9J2F - chains C and L of the 54 polymer chains in the assembly; structure by electron microscopy, 2.20 A resolution.

[Chain C]
Molecule: Photosynthetic reaction center cytochrome c subunit
Source organism: Blastochloris tepida
UniProt: A0A348FW74 (A0A348FW74_9HYPH); residues -19 to 334 here correspond to UniProt positions 1-354 (UniProt number = residue number + 20)
Amino-acid sequence (354 residues; each row starts with the number of its first residue; numbers below 1 keep their minus sign (Met-19 is residue -19)):
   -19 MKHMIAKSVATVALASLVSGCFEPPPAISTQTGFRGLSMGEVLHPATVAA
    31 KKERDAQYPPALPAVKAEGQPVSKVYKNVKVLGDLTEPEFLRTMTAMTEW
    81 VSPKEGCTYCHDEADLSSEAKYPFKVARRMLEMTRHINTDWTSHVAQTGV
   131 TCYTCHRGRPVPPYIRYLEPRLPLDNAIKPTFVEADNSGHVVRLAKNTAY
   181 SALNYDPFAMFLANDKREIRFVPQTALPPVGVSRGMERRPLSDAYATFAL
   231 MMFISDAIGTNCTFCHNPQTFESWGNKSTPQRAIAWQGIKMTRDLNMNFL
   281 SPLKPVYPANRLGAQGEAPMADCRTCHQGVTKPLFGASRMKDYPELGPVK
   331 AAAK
Not modelled in the structure: -19 to 0, 332-334
Covalently attached groups: diacyl glycerol (DGA) linked to Cys1; heme c (HEC) linked to Cys87, Cys90, Cys132, Cys242, Cys245, Cys303, Cys306
Metal / ion sites: heme c Fe (4 sites), coordinated by Met74, His91, Met110, His124, His136, Met231, His246, His307; Mg2+: Asp166, Asn167 (shared with 1 residue of chain 9)
Residues lining bound ligands:
  - heme c (HEC), molecule 1: Tyr56, Lys57, Asn58, Val59, Lys60, Val61, Leu62, Phe70, Leu71, Met74, Thr75, Met77, Thr78, Val81, Ser82, Gly86, His91, Leu96, Ser97, Phe104, Ala107, Arg108
  - heme c (HEC), molecule 2: Met77, Val81, Tyr89, Tyr102, Pro103, Val106, Ala107, Met110, Leu111, Met113, Thr114, Ile117, Val130, Thr131, Cys135, His136, Pro140, Val141, Pro142, Ile145, Leu275, Leu280, Tyr287, Arg291, Pro299, Met300, Ala301, Thr305, Leu326
  - heme c (HEC), molecule 3: Ile117, His124, Val125, Ala126, Thr128, Gly129, Val130, Leu192, Ile234, Ile238, Phe244, Gln261, Ile264, Ala265, Gly268, Ile269, Met271, Thr272, Leu275, Asp302, His307, Thr311, Lys312, Pro313
  - heme c (HEC), molecule 4: Glu198, Ile199, Arg200, Phe201, Val202, Thr227, Phe228, Met231, Met232, Ile234, Ser235, Thr240, Asn241, His246, Phe251, Glu252, Trp254, Gln261, Arg262, Ala265, Trp266, Ile269

[Chain L]
Molecule: Reaction center protein L chain
Source organism: Blastochloris tepida
UniProt: A0A348FW72 (A0A348FW72_9HYPH); residues 0-273 here correspond to UniProt positions 1-274 (UniProt number = residue number + 1)
Amino-acid sequence (274 residues; numbered 0 to 273; the number before each row is that of its first residue; numbering starts at 0):
     0 MALLSFERKYRVRGGTLIGGDLFDFWVGPFYVGFFGVSAIFFIFLGVSLI
    50 GYAASQGPSLDPFAISINPPDLKYGFAGAPLLEGGFWQAITVCAIGAFIS
   100 WQLREVEISRKLGMGWHVPIAFGVPIFMFLVLQVFRPILMGGWGFAFPYG
   150 ILSHLDWVNNFGFQYLNWHYNPGHMSSVSFLFANAMALGLHGGLILSVAN
   200 PGDGDKVKTAEHENAYFRDVVGYSIGALAIHRLGLFLASNIFLTGAFGTI
   250 ASGPFWTRGWPEWWGWWLDIPFWS
Not modelled in the structure: 0
Metal / ion sites: Fe ion: His190, His230 (shared with 3 residues of chain M)
Residues lining bound ligands:
  - bacteriochlorophyll b (BCB), molecule 1: Val46, Ile49, Phe97, Phe128, Leu131, Phe146, Ile150, Leu151, His153, Leu154, Trp156, Val157
  - bacteriochlorophyll b (BCB), molecule 2: Phe97, Phe121, Pro124, Ile125, Met127, Phe128, Leu131, Val157, Asn158, Phe160, Gly161, Phe162, Trp167, His168, Asn170, Gly172, His173, Ser176, Val177, Leu180, Phe181, Ile240, Phe241, Gly244, Ala245, Gly247, Thr248
  - bacteriochlorophyll b (BCB), molecule 3: Val157, Phe162, His168, Leu180, Phe181
  - bacteriochlorophyll b (BCB), molecule 4: His168, His173, Met174, Val177, Ser178, Phe179, Phe181, Ala182, Met185, Ala186, Leu232, Phe235, Leu236
  - bacteriopheophytin b (BPB), molecule 1: Phe41, Ile42, Gly45, Val46, Ile49, Ile89, Cys92, Ala93, Ala96, Phe97, Trp100, Glu104, Val117, Ala120, Phe121, Val123, Pro124, Phe128, Phe146, Tyr148, Gly149, Ile150, His153, Ala237, Ser238, Phe241
  - bacteriopheophytin b (BPB), molecule 2: Phe181, Ala184, Met185, Leu189, Phe216, Val219, Val220
  - diacyl glycerol (DGA): Pro171, Gly172, Ser175, Thr243, Phe246, Trp262, Trp265
  - menaquinone-7 (MQ7): Val26, Phe29, Tyr30, Val31, Gly35, Val36, Ile39, Ile42, Trp100, Arg103
  - Ubiquinone-8 (UQ8), molecule 1: Phe33, Phe34, Val36, Ser37, Phe40, Phe41, Val91, Ile94, Gly95, Ile98, Ser99
  - Ubiquinone-8 (UQ8), molecule 2: Asn170, Pro171, Gly172, Phe246, Gly247, Ala250, Phe254, Trp255, Trp259, Trp262
  - Ubiquinone-8 (UQ8), molecule 3: Ala186, Leu189, His190, Leu193, Ile194, Glu212, Asn213, Phe216, Val220, Tyr222, Ser223, Ile224, Gly225, Ala226, Ile229, Leu232
  - Ubiquinone-8 (UQ8), molecule 4: Trp263, Trp265, Trp266

[Interface between chain C and chain L]
Residue-residue contacts (75):
  Cys1(C) - Trp255(L)
  Cys1(C) - Trp262(L)  hydrogen bond (backbone-side chain)
  Phe2(C) - Phe254(L)  hydrophobic
  Phe2(C) - Trp255(L)
  Glu3(C) - Pro253(L)
  Glu3(C) - Phe254(L)  hydrogen bond (backbone-backbone)
  Glu3(C) - Trp255(L)
  Glu3(C) - Thr256(L)  hydrogen bond (side chain-backbone)
  Glu3(C) - Arg257(L)  salt bridge
  Pro4(C) - Pro253(L)
  Pro5(C) - Pro253(L)
  Pro5(C) - Phe254(L)
  Ala7(C) - Gly252(L)
  Ala7(C) - Thr256(L)
  Ser9(C) - Met139(L)
  Ser9(C) - Phe144(L)
  Thr10(C) - Leu71(L)
  Gln11(C) - Asp70(L)  hydrogen bond
  Gln11(C) - Leu71(L)  hydrogen bond (side chain-backbone)
  Phe14(C) - Asn67(L)
  Arg15(C) - Asn67(L)  hydrogen bond (backbone-side chain)
  Arg15(C) - Pro68(L)  hydrogen bond (side chain-backbone)
  Arg15(C) - Pro69(L)
  Arg15(C) - Asp70(L)
  Arg15(C) - Leu81(L)  hydrogen bond (side chain-backbone)
  Arg15(C) - Glu82(L)  salt bridge
  Arg15(C) - Gly83(L)
  Gly16(C) - Asn67(L)
  Gly16(C) - Pro68(L)
  Gly16(C) - Pro147(L)
  Gly16(C) - Trp156(L)
  Leu17(C) - Asn159(L)  hydrogen bond (backbone-side chain)
  Ser18(C) - Trp156(L)  hydrogen bond (side chain-backbone)
  Ser18(C) - Asn159(L)
  Ser18(C) - Phe160(L)  hydrogen bond (side chain-backbone)
  Ser18(C) - Gln163(L)  hydrogen bond (backbone-side chain)
  Met19(C) - Asn159(L)
  Met19(C) - Gln163(L)
  Gly20(C) - Gln163(L)  hydrogen bond (backbone-side chain)
  Val22(C) - Gln163(L)
  Val22(C) - Tyr164(L)
  Val22(C) - Thr256(L)
  Leu23(C) - Thr256(L)
  His24(C) - Thr256(L)
  Thr161(C) - Ser273(L)  hydrogen bond
  Val163(C) - Ser273(L)
  Lys176(C) - Asp268(L)  salt bridge
  Ala179(C) - Pro260(L)
  Tyr180(C) - Pro260(L)
  Tyr180(C) - Glu261(L)
  Tyr180(C) - Gly264(L)
  Tyr180(C) - Leu267(L)  hydrophobic
  Tyr180(C) - Asp268(L)  hydrogen bond
  Ser181(C) - Tyr169(L)
  Ser181(C) - Pro260(L)
  Ala182(C) - Tyr169(L)  hydrogen bond (backbone-side chain)
  Phe228(C) - Leu165(L)
  Phe228(C) - Asn166(L)
  Met232(C) - Leu165(L)
  Ser235(C) - Leu165(L)
  Thr240(C) - Leu165(L)
  Asn241(C) - Phe162(L)
  Asn241(C) - Gln163(L)
  Asn241(C) - Leu165(L)
  Cys242(C) - Phe162(L)  hydrogen bond (side chain-backbone)
  Thr243(C) - Asn159(L)
  Thr243(C) - Gln163(L)
  Asn247(C) - Asn159(L)  hydrogen bond
  Pro248(C) - Asn158(L)  hydrogen bond (backbone-side chain)
  Pro248(C) - Asn159(L)
  Pro248(C) - Phe162(L)  hydrophobic
  Gln249(C) - Asp155(L)  hydrogen bond
  Gln249(C) - Asn158(L)
  Gln249(C) - Asn159(L)
  Phe251(C) - Phe162(L)  hydrophobic
Interface residues without a listed pair, chain C (39 interface residues in all): Val172, Asp236
Interface residues without a listed pair, chain L (39 interface residues in all): Gly143, Ala145, Trp265, Trp272

[Summary]
The chain C/chain L interface involves 39 residues from each chain, with 20 hydrogen bonds and 3 salt bridges.
Polar pairs include Glu3(C)-Arg257(L), Arg15(C)-Glu82(L) and Lys176(C)-Asp268(L). Chain L binds 4 copies of
Ubiquinone-8, diacyl glycerol, 4 copies of bacteriochlorophyll b, bacteriopheophytin b and menaquinone-7.
Here chain C is Photosynthetic reaction center cytochrome c subunit and chain L is Reaction center protein L
chain, both from Blastochloris tepida. Entry 9J2F (Structure of photosynthetic LH1-RC complex from the purple
bacterium Blastochloris tepida) was determined by electron microscopy.
